3CCE - chains Y and 0 of the 31 polymer chains in the assembly; structure by X-ray diffraction, 2.75 A resolution.

== Chain Y ==
Molecule: 50S ribosomal protein L32e
Source organism: Haloarcula marismortui
UniProt: P12736 (RL32_HALMA); residues 0-240 here correspond to UniProt positions 1-241 (UniProt number = residue number + 1)
Sequence (241 residues; each row starts with the number of its first residue; numbering starts at 0):
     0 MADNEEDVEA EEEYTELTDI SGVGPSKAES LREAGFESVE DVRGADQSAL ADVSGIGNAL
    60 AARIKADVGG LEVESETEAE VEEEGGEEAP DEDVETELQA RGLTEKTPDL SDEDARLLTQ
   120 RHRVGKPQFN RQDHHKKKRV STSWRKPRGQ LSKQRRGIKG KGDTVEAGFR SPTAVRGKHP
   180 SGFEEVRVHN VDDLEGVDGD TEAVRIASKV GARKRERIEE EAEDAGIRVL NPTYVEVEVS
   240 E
Unresolved in the structure: 0-94, 237-240
Bound ions: Mg2+: His133, Lys136, Val139

== Chain 0 ==
Molecule: 23S ribosomal RNA
Source organism: Haloarcula marismortui
Notes: engineered mutation(s): G2099A, U2535A
Sequence (2923 nucleotides; numbered 1 to 2923; the number before each row is that of its first residue):
     1 GUUGGCUACU AUGCCAGCUG GUGGAUUGCU CGGCUCAGGC GCUGAUGAAG GACGUGCCAA
    61 GCUGCGAUAA GCUGUGGGGA GCCGCACGGA GGCGAAGAAC CACAGAUUUC CGAAUGAGAA
   121 UCUCUCUAAC AAUUGCUUCG CGCAAUGAGG AACCCCGAGA ACUGAAACAU CUCAGUAUCG
   181 GGAGGAACAG AAAACGCAAC GUGAUGUCGU UAGUAACCGC GAGUGAACGC GAUACAGCCC
   241 AAACCGAAGC CCUCACGGGC AAUGUGGUGU CAGGGCUACC UCUCAUCAGC CGACCGUCUU
   301 CACGAAGUCU CUUGGAAUAG AGCGUGAUAC AGGGUGACAA CCCCGUACUG AAGACCAGUA
   361 CGCUGUGCGG UAGUGCCAGA GUAGCGGGGG UUGGAUAUCC CUCGCGAAUA ACGCAGGCAU
   421 CGACUGCGAA GGCUAAACAC AACCUGAGAC CGAUAGUGAA CAAGUAGUGU GAACGAACGC
   481 UGCAAAGUAC CCUCAGAAGG GAGGCGAAAU AGAGCAUGAA AUCAGUUGGC GAUCGAGCGA
   541 CAGGGCAUAC AAGGUCCCUU GACGAAUGAC CGAGACGCGA GUCUCCAGUA AGACUCACGG
   601 GAAGCCGAUG UUCUGUCGUA CGUUUUGAAA AACGAGCCAG GGAGUGUGUC UGUAUGGCAA
   661 GUCUAACCGG AGUAUCCGGG GAGGCACAGG GAAACCGACA UGGCCGCAGG GCUUUGCCCG
   721 AGGGCCGCCG UCUUCAAGGG CGGGGAGCCA UGUGGACACG ACCCGAAUCC GGACGAUCUA
   781 CGCAUGGACA AGAUGAAGCG UGCCGAAAGG CACGUGGAAG UCUGUUAGAG UUGGUGUCCU
   841 ACAAUACCCU CUCGUGAUCU AUGUGUAGGG GUGAAAGGCC CAUCGAGUCC GGCAACAGCU
   901 GGUUCCAAUC GAAACAUGUC GAAGCAUGAC CUCCGCCGAG GUAGUCUGUG AGGUAGAGCG
   961 ACCGAUUGGU GUGUCCGCCU CCGAGAGGAG UCGGCACACC UGUCAAACUC CAAACUUACA
  1021 GACGCUGUUU GACGCGGGGA UUCCGGUGCG CGGGGUAAGC CUGUGUACCA GGAGGGGAAC
  1081 AACCCAGAGA UAGGUUAAGG UCCCCAAGUG UGGAUUAAGU GUAAUCCUCU GAAGGUGGUC
  1141 UCGAGCCCUA GACAGCCGGG AGGUGAGCUU AGAAGCAGCU ACCCUCUAAG AAAAGCGUAA
  1201 CAGCUUACCG GCCGAGGUUU GAGGCGCCCA AAAUGAUCGG GACUCAAAUC CACCACCGAG
  1261 ACCUGUCCGU ACCACUCAUA CUGGUAAUCG AGUAGAUUGG CGCUCUAAUU GGAUGGAAGC
  1321 AGGGGCGAGA GCUCCUGUGG ACCGAUUAGU GACGAAAAUC CUGGCCAUAG UAGCAGCGAU
  1381 AGUCGGGUGA GAACCCCGAC GGCCUAAUGG AUAAGGGUUC CUCAGCACUG CUGAUCAGCU
  1441 GAGGGUUAGC CGGUCCUAAG UCUCACCGCA ACUCGACUGA GACGAAAUGG GAAACAGGUU
  1501 AAUAUUCCUG UGCCAUCAUG CAGUGAAAGU UGACGCCCUG GGGUCGAUCA CGCCGGGCAU
  1561 UCGCCCGGUC GAACCGUCCA ACUCCGUGGA AGCCGUAAUG GCAGGAAGCG GACGAACGGC
  1621 GGCAUAGGGA AACGUGAUUC AACCUGGGGC CCAUGAAAAG ACGAGCAUGA UGUCCGUACC
  1681 GAGAACCGAC ACAGGUGUCC AUGGCGGCGA AAGCCAAGGC CUGUCGGGAG CAACCAACGU
  1741 UAGGGAAUUC GGCAAGUUAG UCCCGUACCU UCGGAAGAAG GGAUGCCUGC UCCGGAACGG
  1801 AGCAGGUCGC AGUGACUCGG AAGCUCGGAC UGUCUAGUAA CAACAUAGGU GACCGCAAAU
  1861 CCGCAAGGAC UCGUACGGUC ACUGAAUCCU GCCCAGUGCA GGUAUCUGAA CACCUCGUAC
  1921 AAGAGGACGA AGGACCUGUC AACGGCGGGG GUAACUAUGA CCCUCUUAAG GUAGCGUAGU
  1981 ACCUUGCCGC AUCAGUAGCG GCUUGCAUGA AUGGAUUAAC CAGAGCUUCA CUGUCCCAAC
  2041 GUUGGGCCCG GUGAACUGUA CAUUCCAGUG CGGAGUCUGG AGACACCCAG GGGGAAGCAA
  2101 AGACCCUAUG GAGCUUUACU GCAGGCUGUC GCUGAGACGU GGUCGCCGAU GUGCAGCAUA
  2161 GGUAGGAGUC GUUACAGAGG UACCCGCGCU AGCGGGCCAC CCAGACAACA GUGAAAUACU
  2221 ACCCGUCGGU GACUGCGACU CUCACUCCGG GAGGAGGACA CCGAUAGCCG GGCAGUUUGA
  2281 CUGGGGCGGU ACGCGCUCGA AAAGAUAUCG AGCGCGCCCU AUGGUCAUCU CAGCCGGGAC
  2341 AGAGACCCGG CGAAGAGUGC AAGAGCAAAA GAUGACUUGA CAGUGUUCUU CCCAACGAGG
  2401 AACGCUGACG CGAAAGCGUG GUCUAGCGAA CCAAUUAGCC UGCUUGAUGC GGGCAAUUGA
  2461 UGACAGAAAA GCUACCCUAG GGAUAACAGA GUCGUCACUC GCAAGAGCAC AUAUCGACCG
  2521 AGUGGCUUGC UACCACGAUG UCGGUUCCCU CCAUCCUGCC CGUGCAGAAG CGGGCAAGGG
  2581 UGAGGUUGUU CGCCUAUUAA AGGAGGUCGU GAGCUGGGUU UAGACCGUCG UGAGACAGGU
  2641 CGGCUGCUAU CUACUGGGUG UGUAAUGGUG UCUGACAAGA ACGACCGUAU AGUACGAGAG
  2701 GAACUACGGU UGGUGGCCAC UGGUGUACCG GUUGUUCGAG AGAGCACGUG CCGGGUAGCC
  2761 ACGCCACACG GGGUAAGAGC UGAACGCAUC UAAGCUCGAA ACCCACUUGG AAAAGAGACA
  2821 CCGCCGAGGU CCCGCGUACA AGACGCGGUC GAUAGACUCG GGGUGUGCGC GUCGAGGUAA
  2881 CGAGACGUUA AGCCCACGAG CACUAACAGA CCAAAGCCAU CAU
Unresolved in the structure: 1-9, 126-127, 715, 971-998, 1560, 1952-1963, 2137-2236, 2339-2343, 2665-2666, 2915-2923
Modified / non-standard residues: 1MA (6-hydro-1-methyladenosine-5'-monophosphate) at position 628, OMU (o2'-methyluridine 5'-monophosphate) at position 2587, OMG (o2'-methylguanosine-5'-monophosphate) at position 2588, UR3 (3-methyluridine-5'-monophoshate) at position 2619, PSU (pseudouridine-5'-monophosphate) at position 2621
Bound ions: Mg2+ site 1 near G28 (its only coordinating residue here); Na+ site 1: C40, G41; Na+ site 2: A45, U146, G147; Na+ site 3: G56, A59, G61; Sr2+ site 1 near C85 (its only coordinating residue here); Sr2+ site 2: A86, C87 (shared with 1 residue of chain T); Na+ site 4 near U108 (its only coordinating residue here); Mg2+ site 2 near U115 (its only coordinating residue here); Na+ site 5: C141, G142; Sr2+ site 3: G147 (shared with 1 residue of chain M); Mg2+ site 3: C162, U2276; K+ site 1: C162, U163, U172; 73 more Mg2+ sites not listed; 57 more Na+ sites not listed; 57 more Sr2+ sites not listed; 1 more K+ sites not listed

== How chain Y and chain 0 interact ==
Pairs across the interface (168; chain Y residue first):
  Arg115(Y) with U1266(0), hydrogen bond to the phosphate
  Leu116(Y) with C1267(0), sugar contact
  Thr118(Y) with U595(0), phosphate contact
  Gln119(Y) with U1266(0), hydrogen bond to the sugar; C1267(0), sugar contact
  Arg120(Y) with C1326(0), hydrogen bond to the phosphate; G1327(0), salt bridge to the phosphate
  His121(Y) with U555(0), phosphate contact; C556(0), salt bridge to the phosphate
  Arg122(Y) with C594(0), hydrogen bond to the phosphate; U595(0), salt bridge to the phosphate
  Val123(Y) with U1091(0), sugar contact
  Lys125(Y) with G1327(0), hydrogen bond to the base; A1328(0), sugar contact; G1329(0), salt bridge to the phosphate
  Pro126(Y) with C541(0), phosphate contact
  Gln127(Y) with A540(0), hydrogen bond to the phosphate; C541(0), hydrogen bond to the phosphate
  Phe128(Y) with A1328(0), sugar contact; G1329(0), sugar contact
  Arg130(Y) with A1356(0), salt bridge to the phosphate
  Gln131(Y) with C621(0), hydrogen bond to the phosphate; G622(0), hydrogen bond to the phosphate
  Asp132(Y) with A620(0), hydrogen bond to the sugar; C621(0), sugar contact; A1356(0), base contact
  His134(Y) with C538(0), salt bridge to the phosphate; G539(0), hydrogen bond to the sugar
  Lys135(Y) with G537(0), hydrogen bond to the sugar; C538(0), salt bridge to the phosphate; A620(0), hydrogen bond to the sugar
  Lys136(Y) with C637(0), salt bridge to the phosphate; C638(0), phosphate contact; A1356(0), base contact; U2059(0), hydrogen bond to the sugar
  Lys137(Y) with A521(0), salt bridge to the phosphate; U522(0), salt bridge to the phosphate; C638(0), hydrogen bond to the phosphate
  Arg138(Y) with C637(0), salt bridge to the phosphate; C638(0), salt bridge to the phosphate; A639(0), phosphate contact; A1356(0), hydrogen bond to the base
  Val139(Y) with A1356(0), base contact
  Ser142(Y) with A1330(0), hydrogen bond to the phosphate; G1331(0), hydrogen bond to the phosphate
  Trp143(Y) with C906(0), phosphate contact; A907(0), hydrogen bond to the phosphate; G1329(0), phosphate contact; A1330(0), hydrogen bond to the phosphate
  Arg144(Y) with C905(0), salt bridge to the phosphate; C906(0), phosphate contact; A1330(0), phosphate contact; G1331(0), salt bridge to the phosphate
  Lys145(Y) with C906(0), hydrogen bond to the phosphate; A907(0), phosphate contact
  Arg147(Y) with C906(0), salt bridge to the phosphate
  Gly148(Y) with G622(0), hydrogen bond to the phosphate; U623(0), phosphate contact
  Gln149(Y) with U623(0), hydrogen bond to the phosphate; G1071(0), phosphate contact; U1293(0), hydrogen bond to the sugar
  Leu150(Y) with C621(0), phosphate contact; U623(0), base contact; U624(0), base contact; U625(0), base contact; 1MA_628(0), sugar contact
  Ser151(Y) with C621(0), phosphate contact; G622(0), phosphate contact
  Lys152(Y) with A620(0), phosphate contact; C621(0), salt bridge to the phosphate; A629(0), salt bridge to the phosphate
  Arg154(Y) with G1071(0), sugar contact; G1072(0), salt bridge to the phosphate; U1293(0), sugar contact
  Arg155(Y) with G1072(0), phosphate contact; A1073(0), sugar contact
  Gly156(Y) with A1073(0), hydrogen bond to the sugar
  Ile157(Y) with A1073(0), phosphate contact; G1074(0), phosphate contact
  Lys158(Y) with C617(0), hydrogen bond to the sugar; G618(0), sugar contact; G1074(0), hydrogen bond to the phosphate; G1075(0), salt bridge to the phosphate
  Gly159(Y) with G539(0), hydrogen bond to the base; A540(0), sugar contact; C617(0), base contact
  Lys160(Y) with G537(0), sugar contact; G618(0), hydrogen bond to the sugar; A620(0), salt bridge to the phosphate
  Gly161(Y) with A540(0), sugar contact
  Val164(Y) with A907(0), sugar contact; A1328(0), sugar contact; G1329(0), sugar contact
  Glu165(Y) with A908(0), phosphate contact; G1089(0), hydrogen bond to the sugar; A1328(0), base contact
  Ala166(Y) with A908(0), hydrogen bond to the phosphate; C1268(0), hydrogen bond to the sugar; G1269(0), sugar contact; A1328(0), hydrogen bond to the base
  Gly167(Y) with G1089(0), hydrogen bond to the base; A1090(0), sugar contact; C1268(0), base contact
  Phe168(Y) with A1090(0), sugar contact; A1328(0), sugar contact
  Arg169(Y) with C1268(0), sugar contact; G1327(0), hydrogen bond to the phosphate; A1328(0), salt bridge to the phosphate; G1329(0), base contact
  Ser170(Y) with C1268(0), sugar contact; G1327(0), phosphate contact; A1328(0), hydrogen bond to the phosphate
  Pro171(Y) with C1267(0), sugar contact; C1268(0), sugar contact
  Thr172(Y) with C1268(0), hydrogen bond to the phosphate; G1269(0), phosphate contact
  Arg175(Y) with C1268(0), hydrogen bond to the phosphate; G1269(0), salt bridge to the phosphate; G1327(0), phosphate contact; A1328(0), salt bridge to the phosphate
  Gly176(Y) with C1326(0), phosphate contact; G1327(0), hydrogen bond to the phosphate
  Lys177(Y) with C1326(0), sugar contact
  His178(Y) with G553(0), salt bridge to the phosphate; G554(0), salt bridge to the phosphate
  Pro179(Y) with G553(0), sugar contact; G1325(0), sugar contact
  Ser180(Y) with G554(0), phosphate contact
  Arg186(Y) with U1333(0), hydrogen bond to the phosphate; C1334(0), salt bridge to the phosphate
  His188(Y) with G1311(0), sugar contact; G1312(0), sugar contact
  Asn189(Y) with G1311(0), phosphate contact; G1312(0), phosphate contact
  Arg204(Y) with A552(0), hydrogen bond to the phosphate; G553(0), salt bridge to the phosphate; G1324(0), base contact; U1333(0), sugar contact; C1334(0), hydrogen bond to the sugar
  Ile205(Y) with C1334(0), sugar contact
  Ala206(Y) with C1334(0), phosphate contact
  Ser207(Y) with C1334(0), hydrogen bond to the phosphate; C1335(0), phosphate contact
  Lys208(Y) with G1312(0), hydrogen bond to the sugar; A1313(0), sugar contact; A1317(0), phosphate contact; A1318(0), phosphate contact; C1343(0), hydrogen bond to the sugar; G1344(0), sugar contact
  Val209(Y) with G1312(0), hydrogen bond to the sugar; A1313(0), phosphate contact
  Gly210(Y) with A1313(0), hydrogen bond to the phosphate; G1316(0), phosphate contact
  Ala211(Y) with G1315(0), hydrogen bond to the phosphate; G1316(0), hydrogen bond to the phosphate
  Arg212(Y) with G320(0), hydrogen bond to the sugar; G1315(0), hydrogen bond to the sugar
  Lys213(Y) with G1312(0), salt bridge to the phosphate; A1313(0), salt bridge to the phosphate
  Glu215(Y) with G1315(0), hydrogen bond to the base
  Arg216(Y) with G320(0), sugar contact
  Arg227(Y) with G554(0), salt bridge to the phosphate
  Leu229(Y) with A552(0), sugar contact
  Asn230(Y) with C1334(0), hydrogen bond to the phosphate; C1335(0), hydrogen bond to the phosphate
  Pro231(Y) with A552(0), phosphate contact
  Tyr233(Y) with A551(0), hydrogen bond to the phosphate; A552(0), hydrogen bond to the phosphate
Interface residues without a listed pair, chain Y (79 interface residues in all): Glu112, Pro146, Asp162, Val174, Arg214
Interface residues without a listed pair, chain 0 (77 interface residues in all): A319, C596, U616, G1260, G1290, G1292, A1294, U1314, A2060

== Summary ==
The interface between chain Y and chain 0 involves 79 residues on one side and 77 on the other; the contacts
include 56 hydrogen bonds and 30 salt bridges. Polar contacts include Lys125(Y)-G1327(0), Arg138(Y)-A1356(0)
and Gly159(Y)-G539(0).
Here chain Y is 50S ribosomal protein L32e and chain 0 is 23S ribosomal RNA, both from Haloarcula marismortui.
Entry 3CCE (Structure of Anisomycin resistant 50S Ribosomal Subunit: 23S rRNA mutation U2535A) was determined
by X-ray diffraction (same publication as 3CC2, 3CC4, 3CC7, 3CCJ, 3CCL, 3CCM and 6 further entries).
